PDB entry 7PG0 | electron microscopy, 7.60 A resolution (low resolution: residue-level contacts below are approximate; hydrogen-bond / salt-bridge calls are withheld) | chains B and F of the 8 polymer chains in the assembly

# Chain B
Name: Isoform Short of Insulin receptor
Source organism: Homo sapiens
Notes: EC 2.7.10.1
UniProtKB: P06213 (INSR_HUMAN), isoform P06213-2; residues -26 to 1343 here correspond to UniProt positions 1-1370 (UniProt number = residue number + 27)
Chain sequence (1382 residues; row label = number of the first residue in the row; numbers below 1 keep their minus sign (Met-26 is residue -26)):
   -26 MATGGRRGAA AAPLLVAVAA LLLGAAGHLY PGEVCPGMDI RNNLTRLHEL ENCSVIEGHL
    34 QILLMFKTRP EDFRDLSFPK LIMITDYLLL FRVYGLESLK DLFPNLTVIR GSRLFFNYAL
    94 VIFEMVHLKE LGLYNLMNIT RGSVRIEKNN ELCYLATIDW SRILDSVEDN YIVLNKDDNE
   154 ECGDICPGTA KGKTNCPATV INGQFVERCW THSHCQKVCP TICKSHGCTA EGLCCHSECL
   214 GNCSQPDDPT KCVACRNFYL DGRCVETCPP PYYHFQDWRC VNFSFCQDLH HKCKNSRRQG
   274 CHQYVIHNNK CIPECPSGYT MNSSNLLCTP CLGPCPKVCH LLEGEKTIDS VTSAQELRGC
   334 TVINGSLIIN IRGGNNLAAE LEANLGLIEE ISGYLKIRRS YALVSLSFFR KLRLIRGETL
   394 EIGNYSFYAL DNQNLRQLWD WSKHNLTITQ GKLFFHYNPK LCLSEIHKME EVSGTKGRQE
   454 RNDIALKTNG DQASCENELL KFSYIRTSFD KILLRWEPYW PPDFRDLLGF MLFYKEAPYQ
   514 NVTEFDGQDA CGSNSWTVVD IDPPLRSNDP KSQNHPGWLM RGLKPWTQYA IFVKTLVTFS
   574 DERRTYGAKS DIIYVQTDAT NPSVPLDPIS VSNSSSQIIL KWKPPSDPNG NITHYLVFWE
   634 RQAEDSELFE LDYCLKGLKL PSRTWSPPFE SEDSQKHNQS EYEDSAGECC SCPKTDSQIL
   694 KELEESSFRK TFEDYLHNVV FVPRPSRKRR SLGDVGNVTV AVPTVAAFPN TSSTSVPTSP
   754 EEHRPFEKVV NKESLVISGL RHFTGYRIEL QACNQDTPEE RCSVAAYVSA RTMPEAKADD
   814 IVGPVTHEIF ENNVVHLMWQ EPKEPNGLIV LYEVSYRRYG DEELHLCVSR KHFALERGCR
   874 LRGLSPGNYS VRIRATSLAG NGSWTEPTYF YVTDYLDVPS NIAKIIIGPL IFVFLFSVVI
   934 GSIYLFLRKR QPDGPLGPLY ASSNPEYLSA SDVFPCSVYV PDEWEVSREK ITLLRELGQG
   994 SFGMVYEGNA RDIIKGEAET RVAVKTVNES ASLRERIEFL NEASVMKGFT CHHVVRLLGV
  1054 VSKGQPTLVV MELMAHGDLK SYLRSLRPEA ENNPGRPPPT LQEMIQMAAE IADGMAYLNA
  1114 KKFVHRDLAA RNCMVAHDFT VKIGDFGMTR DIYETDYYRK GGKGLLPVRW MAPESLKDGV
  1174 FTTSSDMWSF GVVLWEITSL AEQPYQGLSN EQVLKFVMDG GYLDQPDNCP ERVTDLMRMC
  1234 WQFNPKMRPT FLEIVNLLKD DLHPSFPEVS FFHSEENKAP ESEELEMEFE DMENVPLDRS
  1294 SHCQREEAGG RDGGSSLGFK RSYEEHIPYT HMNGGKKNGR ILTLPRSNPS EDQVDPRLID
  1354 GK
Disordered / not traced: -26 to 0, 163-167, 173-176, 268-273, 540-545, 648-674, 719-755, 908-1355
Construct notes: expression tag (1344-1355)
Disulfides: Cys8-Cys26, Cys126-Cys155, Cys159-Cys182, Cys169-Cys188, Cys192-Cys201, Cys196-Cys207, Cys208-Cys216, Cys212-Cys225, Cys228-Cys237, Cys241-Cys253, Cys259-Cys284, Cys266-Cys274, Cys288-Cys301, Cys304-Cys308, Cys312-Cys333, Cys435-Cys468, Cys647-Cys860, Cys682-Cys685, Cys786-Cys795
UniProt features mapped onto this chain:
  - region: Glu706 to Phe714 (Insulin-binding), Tyr972 (Important for interaction with IRS1, SHC1 and STAT5B)
  - site: Phe39 (Insulin-binding)
  - modified residue: Ser373 (Phosphoserine), Tyr374 (Phosphotyrosine), Ser380 (Phosphoserine), Tyr972 (Phosphotyrosine)
  - glycosylation (N-linked (GlcNAc...) asparagine): Asn16, Asn25, Asn78, Asn111, Asn215, Asn255, Asn295, Asn337, Asn397, Asn418, Asn514, Asn606, Asn624, Asn671

# Chain F
Name: Insulin
Source organism: Homo sapiens
UniProtKB: P01308 (INS_HUMAN); residues 1-30 here correspond to UniProt positions 25-54 (UniProt number = residue number + 24)
Chain sequence (30 residues; each row starts with the number of its first residue):
     1 FVNQHLCGSH LVEALYLVCG ERGFFYTPKT
Disordered / not traced: 1-3, 27-30

# Interface between chain B and chain F
Residue-residue contacts (12; chain B residue first):
  Met38(B) - Phe25(F)
  Phe39(B) - Phe25(F)
  Phe64(B) - Tyr26(F)
  Arg65(B) - Phe24(F)
  Arg65(B) - Phe25(F)
  Arg65(B) - Tyr26(F)
  Tyr67(B) - Phe25(F)
  Phe96(B) - Val12(F)
  Phe96(B) - Tyr26(F)
  Glu97(B) - Val12(F)
  Glu97(B) - Tyr26(F)
  Lys121(B) - Ser9(F)
Other interface residues (no listed pair), chain F (6 interface residues in all): Gly8

# In short
Chain B and chain F form an interface of 8 and 6 residues respectively.
Here chain B is Isoform Short of Insulin receptor and chain F is Insulin, both from Homo sapiens. Entry 7PG0
(Low resolution Cryo-EM structure of full-length insulin receptor bound to 3 insulin with visible ddm micelle
...) was determined by electron microscopy together with 7PG2, 7PG3 and 7PG4 from the same study.
